Entry 9EO5 (X-ray diffraction, 1.99 A resolution); this record covers chain AAA.

# Chain AAA
Protein: Ribonuclease pancreatic
From: Bos taurus
Notes: EC 4.6.1.18
UniProtKB: P61823 (RNAS1_BOVIN); residues 1-124 here correspond to UniProt positions 27-150 (UniProt number = residue number + 26)
Amino-acid sequence (124 residues; row label = number of the first residue in the row):
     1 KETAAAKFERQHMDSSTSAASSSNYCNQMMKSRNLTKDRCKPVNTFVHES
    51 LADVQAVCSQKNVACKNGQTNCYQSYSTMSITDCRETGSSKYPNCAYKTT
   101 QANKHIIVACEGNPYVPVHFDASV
Curated features (UniProtKB/Swiss-Prot):
  - active site: His12 (Proton acceptor), His119 (Proton donor)
  - binding site (substrate): Lys7, Arg10, Lys41 to Thr45, Lys66, Arg85
  - glycosylation: Lys1 (N-linked (Glc) (glycation) lysine), Lys7 (N-linked (Glc) (glycation) lysine), Asn34 (N-linked (GlcNAc...) asparagine), Lys37 (N-linked (Glc) (glycation) lysine), Lys41 (N-linked (Glc) (glycation) lysine)
Disulfides: Cys26-Cys84, Cys40-Cys95, Cys58-Cys110, Cys65-Cys72
Ion coordination: platinum (II) ion site 1: Met29 (together with ammonia); platinum (II) ion site 2: Asp53 (together with ammonia)
Residues lining bound ligands: ammonia (NH3): Tyr25, Gln28, Met29
Reported in the primary citation:
  - platinum (II) ion coordination: Met29, Asp53

# Overview
Chain AAA binds ammonia. From UniProt: active-site residues His12 and His119 and 9 substrate-binding residues.
From the paper: platinum (II) ion coordination by Met29 and Asp53.
Chain AAA is Ribonuclease pancreatic (Bos taurus); the structure, X-ray structure of the adduct formed upon
reaction of picoplatin with bovine pancreatic ribonuclease (structure C), was determined by X-ray diffraction
(same publication as 9ENZ, 9EO2 and 9EO8).
